Entry 5Q0F (X-ray diffraction, 2.12 A resolution); this record covers chains A and H.

== Chain A ==
Protein: Coagulation factor XI
From: Homo sapiens
Notes: EC 3.4.21.27; fragment: heavy chain
UniProtKB: P03951 (FA11_HUMAN); the construct lacks a stretch of the UniProt sequence and is renumbered around it, so the offset changes along the chain: 16-36 = UniProt 388-408; 37-58 = UniProt 411-432; 59-65 = UniProt 435-441; 66-143 = UniProt 444-521; 3 more segments
Amino-acid sequence (244 residues; each row starts with the number of its first residue; note: 1 number in that range is skipped by the numbering (no residue carries it; nothing is unmodelled there); a row labelled like 36A-36B holds insertion residues (36A, then the next letters in order)):
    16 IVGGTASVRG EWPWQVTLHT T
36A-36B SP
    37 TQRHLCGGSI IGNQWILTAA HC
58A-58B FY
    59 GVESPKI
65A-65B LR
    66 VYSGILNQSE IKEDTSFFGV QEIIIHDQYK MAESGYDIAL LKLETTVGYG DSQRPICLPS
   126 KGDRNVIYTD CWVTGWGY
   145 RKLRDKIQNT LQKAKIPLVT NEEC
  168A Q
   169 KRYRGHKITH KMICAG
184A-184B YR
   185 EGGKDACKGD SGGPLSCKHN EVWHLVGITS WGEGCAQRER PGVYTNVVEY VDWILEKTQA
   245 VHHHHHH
Not modelled in the structure: 246-251
Differences from the reference sequence: conflict Gly113 (Asn491 in P03951), Gly115 (Thr493 in P03951); expression tag (246-251)
Swiss-Prot annotation at these positions:
  - active site (Charge relay system): His57, Asp102, Ser195
  - binding site (heparin): Lys169 to Arg172
  - glycosylation: Asn72 (N-linked (GlcNAc...) (complex) asparagine)
Disulfide bonds: Cys42-Cys58, Cys136-Cys201, Cys168-Cys182, Cys191-Cys219
Residues lining bound ligands: 9FA (methyl [(4R,5E,8S)-8-({(2E)-3-[5-chloro-2-(1H-tetrazol-1-yl)phenyl]prop-2-enoyl}amino)-4-methyl-2-oxo-1,3,4,7,8,10-hexahydro-2H-12,9-(azeno)-1,10-benzodiazacyclotetradecin-15-yl]carbamate): Arg39, His40, Leu41, His57, Cys58, Tyr58B, Tyr143, Leu147, Ile151, Asp189, Ala190, Cys191, Lys192, Gly193, Asp194, Ser195, Thr213, Ser214, Trp215, Gly216, Gly218, Cys219, Gly226, Val227, Tyr228

== Chain H ==
Protein: Met-asp-asp-asp-asp-lys-met-asp-asn-glu-cys-thr-thr-lys-ile-lys-pro-arg
From: Homo sapiens
Amino-acid sequence (18 residues; numbered 352 to 369; the number before each row is that of its first residue):
   352 MDDDDKMDNE CTTKIKPR
Not modelled in the structure: 352-361, 367-369

== Interface between chain A and chain H ==
Pairs across the interface - 14 pairs, chain A then chain H:
  Ile47(A) with Ile366(H)
  Gly48(A) with Ile366(H)
  Trp51(A) with Ile366(H)
  Cys122(A) with Cys362(H), disulfide
  Leu123(A) with Thr364(H); Ile366(H), hydrophobic
  Pro124(A) with Thr364(H), hydrogen bond (backbone-side chain)
  Ser125(A) with Thr363(H)
  Val235(A) with Thr364(H)
  Leu239(A) with Lys365(H); Ile366(H), hydrophobic
  Thr242(A) with Ile366(H)
  Gln243(A) with Lys365(H); Ile366(H)
Also at the interface, not in a pair above, chain A (12 interface residues in all): Ile238
Inter-chain disulfides: Cys122(A)-Cys362(H)

== Overview ==
Chain A and chain H form an interface of 12 and 5 residues respectively, with 1 disulfide bond and 1 hydrogen
bond. The hydrogen-bonded pair is Pro124(A)-Thr364(H). Bound to chain A: compound 9FA. UniProt lists 3
active-site residues and 4 heparin-binding residues on chain A.
Here chain A is Coagulation factor XI and chain H is
Met-asp-asp-asp-asp-lys-met-asp-asn-glu-cys-thr-thr-lys-ile-lys-pro-arg, both from Homo sapiens. Entry 5Q0F
(FACTOR XIA IN COMPLEX WITH THE INHIBITOR methyl
[(4R,5E,8S)-8-({(2E)-3-[5-chloro-2-(1H-tetrazol-1-yl)phenyl]prop-2-enoyl}amino)-4-methyl-2-oxo-1,3,4,7,8,10-hexahydro-2H-12,9-(azeno)-1,10-benzodiazacyclotetradecin-15-yl]carbamate)
was determined by X-ray diffraction (same publication as 5Q0D, 5Q0E, 5Q0G and 5Q0H).
